7N4Q - chain A; structure by X-ray diffraction, 1.50 A resolution.

== Chain A ==
Name: Tyrosine-protein kinase BTK
From: Homo sapiens
Notes: EC 2.7.10.2; fragment: kinase domain
Reference sequence: Q06187 (BTK_HUMAN); numbering as in UniProt (aligned over 391-659)
Chain sequence (269 residues; row label = number of the first residue in the row):
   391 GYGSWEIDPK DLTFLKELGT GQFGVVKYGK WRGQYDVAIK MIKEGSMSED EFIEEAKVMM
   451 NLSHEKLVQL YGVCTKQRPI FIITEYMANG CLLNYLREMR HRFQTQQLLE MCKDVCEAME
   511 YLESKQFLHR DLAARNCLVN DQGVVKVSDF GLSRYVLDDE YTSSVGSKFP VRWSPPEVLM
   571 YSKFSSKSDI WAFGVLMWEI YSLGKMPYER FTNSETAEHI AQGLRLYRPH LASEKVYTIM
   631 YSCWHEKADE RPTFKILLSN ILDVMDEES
Unresolved in the structure: 391, 549-555, 659
Residues lining bound ligands: 0B9 ((2R)-2-(3-chloro-5-fluoroanilino)-2-cyclopropyl-N-[(3R)-1-(7H-pyrrolo[2,3-d]pyrimidin-4-yl)piperidin-3-yl]acetamide): Leu408, Gly409, Phe413, Gly414, Val415, Val416, Ala428, Lys430, Met431, Ile432, Met437, Ile472, Thr474, Glu475, Tyr476, Met477, Gly480, Arg525, Asn526, Leu528, Ser538, Asp539, Leu542
Curated features (UniProtKB/Swiss-Prot):
  - motif: Trp581 to Trp588 (CAV1-binding)
  - active site: Asp521 (Proton acceptor)
  - binding site (ATP): Leu408 to Val416, Lys430
  - binding site (clofedanol): Thr474 to Met477, Leu542
  - binding site (dasatinib): Thr474 to Met477
  - modified residue: Tyr551 (Phosphotyrosine), Ser604 (Phosphoserine), Tyr617 (Phosphotyrosine), Ser623 (Phosphoserine), Ser659 (Phosphoserine)
  - natural variant: Leu408 (L408P: In XLA), Gly414 (G414R: In XLA), Tyr418 (Y418H: In XLA), Ile429 (I429N: In XLA), Lys430 (K430E: In XLA; K430R: In XLA), Glu445 (E445D: In XLA), Gly462 (G462D: In XLA; G462V: In XLA), Tyr476 (Y476D: In XLA), Met477 (M477R: In XLA), Cys481 (C481S: Found in patients with chronic lymphocytic leukemia; uncertain significance), Cys502 (C502F: In XLA; C502W: In XLA), Cys506 (C506R: In XLA; C506Y: In XLA), 36 further natural variant entries in UniProt
  - mutagenesis: Tyr551 (Y551F: Loss of phosphorylation of GTF2I), Tyr617 (Y617E: Defective in mediating calcium response)

== Overview ==
Bound to chain A: compound 0B9. UniProt lists active-site residue Asp521, 10 ATP-binding residues, 5
clofedanol-binding residues and 4 dasatinib-binding residues.
Chain A is Tyrosine-protein kinase BTK (Homo sapiens); the structure, Bruton's tyrosine kinase in complex with
compound 45, was determined by X-ray diffraction together with 7N4R and 7N4S from the same study.
